8HI1 - chains A and G of the 8 polymer chains in the assembly; structure by electron microscopy, 3.09 A resolution.

# Chain A
Molecule: CRISPR-associated endonuclease Cas1
Organism: Streptococcus thermophilus DGCC 7710
Notes: EC 3.1.-.-
Amino-acid sequence (318 residues; each row starts with the number of its first residue; numbers below 1 keep their minus sign (Gly-4 is residue -4)):
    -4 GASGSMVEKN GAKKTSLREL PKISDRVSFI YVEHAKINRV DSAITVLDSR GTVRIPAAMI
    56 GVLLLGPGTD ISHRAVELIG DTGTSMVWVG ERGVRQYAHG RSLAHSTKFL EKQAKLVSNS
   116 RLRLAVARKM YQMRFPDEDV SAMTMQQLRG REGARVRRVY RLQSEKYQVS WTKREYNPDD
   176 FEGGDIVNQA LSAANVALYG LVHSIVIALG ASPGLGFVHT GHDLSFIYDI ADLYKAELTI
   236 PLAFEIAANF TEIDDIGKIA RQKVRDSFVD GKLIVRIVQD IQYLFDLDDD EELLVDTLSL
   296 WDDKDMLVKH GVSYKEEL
Disordered / not traced: -4 to 22, 312-313

# Chain G
Molecule: 38-nt DNA strand
Sequence (38 nucleotides; numbered 1 to 38; the number before each row is that of its first residue):
     1 AAACACCAGA ACGAGTAGTA AATTGATGTT GTCTTGCT
Disordered / not traced: 27-38

# Interface between chain A and chain G
Contacting residue pairs - 17 pairs, chain A then chain G:
  His29(A) with DT23(G), hydrogen bond to the base
  Pro62(A) with DT23(G), base contact
  Gly85(A) with DT24(G), phosphate contact
  Glu86(A) with DT23(G), sugar contact; DT24(G), hydrogen bond to the phosphate
  Arg90(A) with DG25(G), salt bridge to the phosphate; DA26(G), sugar contact
  Tyr92(A) with DT24(G), hydrogen bond to the phosphate
  Phe176(A) with DA26(G), base contact
  Val191(A) with DA26(G), phosphate contact
  Gly252(A) with DG25(G), phosphate contact
  Lys253(A) with DA22(G), phosphate contact; DT23(G), phosphate contact
  Arg256(A) with DT23(G), salt bridge to the phosphate; DT24(G), hydrogen bond to the phosphate; DG25(G), salt bridge to the phosphate
  Gln257(A) with DT23(G), phosphate contact
Other interface residues (no listed pair), chain A (13 interface residues in all): Ala188

# Summary
Chain A and chain G form an interface of 13 and 5 residues respectively; the contacts include 4 hydrogen bonds
and 3 salt bridges. Polar pairs include His29(A)-DT23(G), Glu86(A)-DT24(G) and Tyr92(A)-DT24(G).
Here chain A is CRISPR-associated endonuclease Cas1 (Streptococcus thermophilus DGCC 7710) and chain G is a
38-nt DNA strand. Entry 8HI1 (Streptococcus thermophilus Cas1-Cas2- prespacer ternary complex) was determined
by electron microscopy (same publication as 8H18 and 8H2F).
